Entry 4Y8K (X-ray diffraction, 2.60 A resolution); this record covers chains N and a of the 32 polymer chains in the assembly.

Chain N:
Molecule: Proteasome subunit beta type-1
Source organism: Saccharomyces cerevisiae (strain ATCC 204508 / S288c)
Notes: EC 3.4.25.1
Reference sequence: P38624 (PSB1_YEAST); residues 1-196 here correspond to UniProt positions 20-215 (UniProt number = residue number + 19)
Sequence (196 residues; row label = number of the first residue in the row):
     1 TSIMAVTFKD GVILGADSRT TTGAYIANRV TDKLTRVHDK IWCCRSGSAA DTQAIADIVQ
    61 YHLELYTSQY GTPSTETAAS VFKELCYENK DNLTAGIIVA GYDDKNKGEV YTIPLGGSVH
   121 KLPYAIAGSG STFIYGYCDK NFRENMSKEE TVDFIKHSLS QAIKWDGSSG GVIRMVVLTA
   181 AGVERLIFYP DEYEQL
Bound ions: Mg2+: Ile163, Asp166, Ser169
Curated features (UniProtKB/Swiss-Prot):
  - active site: Thr1 (Nucleophile)

Chain a:
Molecule: Proteasome subunit beta type-7
Source organism: Saccharomyces cerevisiae (strain ATCC 204508 / S288c)
Notes: EC 3.4.25.1
Reference sequence: P30657 (PSB7_YEAST); residues -12 to 233 here correspond to UniProt positions 21-266 (UniProt number = residue number + 33)
Sequence (246 residues; numbered -12 to 233; the number before each row is that of its first residue; numbers below 1 keep their minus sign (Thr-12 is residue -12)):
   -12 TQIANAGASP MVNTQQPIVT GTSVISMKYD NGVIIAADNL GSYGSLLRFN GVERLIPVGD
    48 NTVVGISGDI SDMQHIERLL KDLVTENAYD NPLADAEEAL EPSYIFEYLA TVMYQRRSKM
   108 NPLWNAIIVA GVQSNGDQFL RYVNLLGVTY SSPTLATGFG AHMANPLLRK VVDRESDIPK
   168 TTVQVAEEAI VNAMRVLYYR DARSSRNFSL AIIDKNTGLT FKKNLQVENM KWDFAKDIKG
   228 YGTQKI
Unresolved in the structure: -12 to 0

Chain N / chain a interface:
Residue-residue contacts (59; chain N residue first):
  Arg19(N) - Ala189(a)
  Ala24(N) - Phe146(a)  hydrophobic
  Ala24(N) - Arg187(a)
  Ala24(N) - Asp188(a)
  Ala24(N) - Ala189(a)  hydrogen bond (backbone-backbone)
  Ala24(N) - Arg190(a)
  Tyr25(N) - Phe146(a)
  Tyr25(N) - Arg187(a)
  Ile26(N) - Tyr186(a)
  Ile26(N) - Arg187(a)  hydrogen bond (backbone-backbone)
  Ile26(N) - Asp188(a)
  Ala27(N) - Arg187(a)  hydrogen bond (backbone-side chain)
  Asn28(N) - Arg187(a)
  Arg29(N) - Tyr186(a)
  Arg29(N) - Arg187(a)
  Arg29(N) - Lys218(a)  hydrogen bond (side chain-backbone)
  Arg29(N) - Trp219(a)
  Arg29(N) - Phe221(a)
  Val30(N) - Phe221(a)  hydrophobic
  Val30(N) - Ala222(a)  hydrophobic
  Val30(N) - Ile225(a)  hydrophobic
  Asp32(N) - Lys226(a)
  Asp32(N) - Gly227(a)  hydrogen bond (side chain-backbone)
  Asp32(N) - Gln231(a)
  Thr35(N) - Tyr228(a)
  Thr35(N) - Gln231(a)
  Arg36(N) - Gln231(a)  hydrogen bond (backbone-side chain)
  Arg36(N) - Ile233(a)
  Arg45(N) - Tyr228(a)
  Gln53(N) - Tyr228(a)  hydrogen bond (backbone-side chain)
  Ala56(N) - Tyr228(a)
  Asp57(N) - Tyr228(a)  hydrogen bond
  Phe133(N) - Leu33(a)  hydrophobic
  Lys164(N) - Leu34(a)
  Trp165(N) - Ser32(a)
  Trp165(N) - Leu33(a)
  Trp165(N) - Leu34(a)  hydrogen bond (backbone-backbone)
  Trp165(N) - Arg35(a)
  Asp166(N) - Ser32(a)
  Gly167(N) - Ser32(a)  hydrogen bond (backbone-backbone)
  Gly167(N) - Leu34(a)
  Gly167(N) - Ala189(a)
  Gly167(N) - Arg190(a)
  Gly171(N) - Trp219(a)
  Val172(N) - Trp219(a)  hydrophobic
  Arg174(N) - Ala222(a)  hydrogen bond (side chain-backbone)
  Arg174(N) - Ile225(a)
  Arg185(N) - Lys226(a)
  Arg185(N) - Gln231(a)
  Arg185(N) - Ile233(a)  hydrogen bond (side chain-backbone)
  Ile187(N) - Ala222(a)  hydrophobic
  Ile187(N) - Lys223(a)
  Tyr189(N) - Trp219(a)
  Tyr189(N) - Asp220(a)
  Tyr189(N) - Lys223(a)
  Pro190(N) - Trp219(a)
  Asp191(N) - Arg193(a)  salt bridge
  Glu194(N) - Tyr185(a)  hydrogen bond
  Glu194(N) - Arg193(a)  salt bridge
Interface residues without a listed pair, chain N (34 interface residues in all): Thr21, Leu34, Trp42, Ile163, Ser168
Interface residues without a listed pair, chain a (26 interface residues in all): Met150, Met217

Summary:
34 residues of chain N and 26 residues of chain a are in contact; the contacts include 13 hydrogen bonds and 2
salt bridges. Polar pairs include Asp191(N)-Arg193(a), Glu194(N)-Arg193(a) and Ala27(N)-Arg187(a). Curated
annotation (UniProt) lists active-site residue Thr1(N) on chain N.
Chain N is Proteasome subunit beta type-1 and chain a is Proteasome subunit beta type-7, both from
Saccharomyces cerevisiae (strain ATCC 204508 / S288c); the structure, Yeast 20S proteasome in complex with
H-APLL-ep, was determined by X-ray diffraction together with 4Y69, 4Y6A, 4Y6V, 4Y6Z, 4Y70, 4Y74 and 34 further
entries from the same study.
